PDB entry 7T2D | X-ray diffraction, 3.40 A resolution | chains B and E of the 5 polymer chains in the assembly

[Chain B]
Name: HLA class II histocompatibility antigen, DP beta 1 chain
Source organism: Homo sapiens
UniProtKB: P04440 (DPB1_HUMAN); the author numbering skips numbers that UniProt does not, so the offset changes along the chain: 1-22 = UniProt 30-51; 25-190 = UniProt 52-217
Sequence (188 residues; numbered 1 to 190; 2 numbers in that range are skipped by the numbering (no residue carries them; nothing is unmodelled there); the number before each row is that of its first residue):
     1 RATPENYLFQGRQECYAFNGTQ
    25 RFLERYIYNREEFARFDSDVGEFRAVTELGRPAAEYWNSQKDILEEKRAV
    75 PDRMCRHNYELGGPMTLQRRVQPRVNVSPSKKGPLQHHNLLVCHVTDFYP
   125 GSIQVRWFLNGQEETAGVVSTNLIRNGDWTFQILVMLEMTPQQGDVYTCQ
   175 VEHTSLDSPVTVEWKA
Unresolved in the structure: 1, 105-112, 167-171, 188-190
Cystine bridges: C15-C79, C117-C173
Covalently attached groups: N-acetylglucosamine (NAG) linked to N19
Curated features (UniProtKB/Swiss-Prot):
  - region: K189, A190 (Connecting peptide)
  - glycosylation: N19 (N-linked (GlcNAc...) asparagine)

[Chain E]
Name: T cell receptor, B1, beta chain
Source organism: Homo sapiens
UniProtKB: P01850 (TRBC1_HUMAN); residues 129-257 here correspond to UniProt positions 1-129 (UniProt number = residue number - 128)
Sequence (243 residues; numbered 1 to 257; 14 numbers in that range are skipped by the numbering (no residue carries them; nothing is unmodelled there); the number before each row is that of its first residue):
     1 GAGVSQTPSNKVTEKGKYVELRCDPISGH
    37 TALYWYRQSLGQGPEFLIYFQG
    63 TGAADDSGLPNDRFFAVRP
    83 EGSVSTLKIQRTERGDSAVYLCASSH
   111 REGETQYFGPGTRLLVLEDLNKVFPPEVAVFEPSEAEISHTQKATLVCLA
   161 TGFFPDHVELSWWVNGKEVHSGVCTDPQPLKEQPALNDSRYALSSRLRVS
   211 ATFWQNPRNHFRCQVQFYGLSENDEWTQDRAKPVTQIVSAEAWGRAD
Unresolved in the structure: 1-8
Cystine bridges: C23-C104, C158-C223
Sequence notes: engineered mutation C184 (Ser56 in P01850), A202 (Cys74 in P01850)
Curated features (UniProtKB/Swiss-Prot):
  - glycosylation: N197 (N-linked (GlcNAc...) asparagine)

[Interface between chain B and chain E]
Pairs across the interface - 5 pairs, chain B then chain E:
  Y60(B) with H108(E), hydrogen bond; R111(E)
  Q64(B) with R111(E), hydrogen bond
  D66(B) with R111(E), salt bridge
  I67(B) with R111(E)
Also at the interface, not in a pair above, chain E (4 interface residues in all): G113, E114
Interface features reported in the paper:
  - specific contacts: H108(E)-Y60(B), R111(E)-Q64(B), R111(E)-D66(B), R111(E)-I67(B)

[In short]
Chain B and chain E each contribute 4 residues to their interface, with 2 hydrogen bonds and 1 salt bridge.
Polar contacts include D66(B)-R111(E), Y60(B)-H108(E) and Q64(B)-R111(E). The paper describes contacts between
H108(E) and Y60(B), R111(E) and Q64(B) and R111(E) and D66(B) among others.
Chain B is HLA class II histocompatibility antigen, DP beta 1 chain and chain E is T cell receptor, B1, beta
chain, both from Homo sapiens; the structure, Crystal structure of the B1 TCR in complex with HLA-DP4-Ply, was
determined by X-ray diffraction (same publication as 7T2A, 7T2B and 7T2C).
